PDB entry 4TMU | X-ray diffraction, 2.40 A resolution | chains A and B

Chain A:
Name: RecQ
Organism: Cronobacter sakazakii
Reference sequence: A7MQK9 (A7MQK9_CROS8); numbering as in UniProt (aligned over 1-521)
Chain sequence (541 residues; row label = number of the first residue in the row; numbers below 1 keep their minus sign (Met-19 is residue -19)):
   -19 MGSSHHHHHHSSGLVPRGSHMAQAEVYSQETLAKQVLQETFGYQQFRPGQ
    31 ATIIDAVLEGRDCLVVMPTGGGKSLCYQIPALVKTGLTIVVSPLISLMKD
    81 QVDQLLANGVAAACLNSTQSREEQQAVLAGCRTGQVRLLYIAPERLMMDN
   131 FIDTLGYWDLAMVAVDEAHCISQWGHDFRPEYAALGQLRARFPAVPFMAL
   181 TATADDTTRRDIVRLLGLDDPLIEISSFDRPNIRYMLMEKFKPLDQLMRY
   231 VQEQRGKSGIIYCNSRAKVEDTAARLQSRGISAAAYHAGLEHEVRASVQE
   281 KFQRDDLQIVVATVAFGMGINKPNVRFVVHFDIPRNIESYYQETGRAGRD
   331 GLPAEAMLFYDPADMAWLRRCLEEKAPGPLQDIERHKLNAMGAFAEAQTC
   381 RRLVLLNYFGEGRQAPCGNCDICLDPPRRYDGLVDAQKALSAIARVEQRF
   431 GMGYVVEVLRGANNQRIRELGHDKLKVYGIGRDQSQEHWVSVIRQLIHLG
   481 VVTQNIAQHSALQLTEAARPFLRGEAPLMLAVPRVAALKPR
Not modelled in the structure: -19 to 3, 515-521
Differences from the reference sequence: expression tag (-19 to 0)
Bound ions: Zn2+: Cys380, Cys397, Cys400, Cys403
Reported in the primary citation:
  - binding site for the 34-nt DNA strand (chain B): Ser97, Arg125, Phe158, Arg159, Arg246, Arg275, Thr293, Arg315, Met432 to Tyr434, His489
  - conformationally variable residues (helix shift, loop rearrangement, side-chain flip): Glu147, His156, Phe158, Arg159, Gln322
  - contacts within the chain: His149-Gln322, His156-Asp191, Glu124-Arg159
  - catalytic residues: Glu147 (proposed by the authors, not directly observed)
  - catalytic residues: Gln322
  - mutagenesis - Q322A (5.2 +/- 0.1 min-1): abolished catalytic activity on DNA
  - mutagenesis - H149A (311 +/- 7.6 min-1): decreased catalytic activity on DNA
  - mutagenesis - R246A, R275A: decreased catalytic activity on dT28
  - mutagenesis - R125A, T293A (17-fold), R315A, W347A, R446A: decreased catalytic activity
  - mutagenesis - H149A: unchanged catalytic activity on unwind DNA
  - mutagenesis - R125A, T293A: abolished catalytic activity on unwind the substrate
  - mutagenesis - R246A (30-fold): decreased catalytic activity on unwinding

Chain B:
Molecule: 34-nt DNA strand
Sequence (34 nucleotides; each row starts with the number of its first residue):
     1 CGGTAGAATTGTAAAATTCTACCGGTGCCTTACT
Not modelled in the structure: 1-2, 12-13, 34

Chain A / chain B interface:
Contacting residue pairs (61):
  Pro73(A) - DG27(B)  phosphate contact
  Pro73(A) - DC28(B)  phosphate contact
  Leu74(A) - DG27(B)  sugar contact
  Leu74(A) - DC28(B)  phosphate contact
  Ile75(A) - DC28(B)  hydrogen bond to the phosphate
  Asn96(A) - DC29(B)  phosphate contact
  Ser97(A) - DC29(B)  hydrogen bond to the phosphate
  Arg101(A) - DT31(B)  base contact
  Ala122(A) - DC28(B)  phosphate contact
  Glu124(A) - DG27(B)  hydrogen bond to the base
  Glu124(A) - DC28(B)  base contact
  Arg125(A) - DC29(B)  salt bridge to the phosphate
  Arg125(A) - DT30(B)  salt bridge to the phosphate
  Met128(A) - DC29(B)  phosphate contact
  Trp154(A) - DT26(B)  hydrogen bond to the base
  Phe158(A) - DT26(B)  stacking on the base
  Phe158(A) - DG27(B)  base contact
  Arg159(A) - DG27(B)  hydrogen bond to the sugar
  Arg159(A) - DC28(B)  sugar contact
  Pro223(A) - DG6(B)  phosphate contact
  Pro223(A) - DA7(B)  phosphate contact
  Leu224(A) - DA7(B)  hydrogen bond to the phosphate
  Leu224(A) - DA8(B)  phosphate contact
  Asn244(A) - DG25(B)  sugar contact
  Ser245(A) - DG25(B)  phosphate contact
  Arg246(A) - DG25(B)  hydrogen bond to the phosphate
  Arg246(A) - DT26(B)  salt bridge to the phosphate
  Arg255(A) - DA7(B)  phosphate contact
  Arg255(A) - DA8(B)  salt bridge to the phosphate
  Arg259(A) - DA8(B)  salt bridge to the phosphate
  His267(A) - DT26(B)  phosphate contact
  Ala268(A) - DT26(B)  hydrogen bond to the phosphate
  Ala268(A) - DG27(B)  phosphate contact
  Arg275(A) - DG27(B)  salt bridge to the phosphate
  Thr293(A) - DG25(B)  phosphate contact
  Thr293(A) - DT26(B)  hydrogen bond to the phosphate
  Val294(A) - DG25(B)  sugar contact
  Val294(A) - DT26(B)  sugar contact
  Ala295(A) - DT26(B)  phosphate contact
  Arg315(A) - DG24(B)  hydrogen bond to the base
  Arg315(A) - DG25(B)  base contact
  Asp344(A) - DC23(B)  hydrogen bond to the base
  Trp347(A) - DC23(B)  stacking on the base
  Trp347(A) - DG24(B)  sugar contact
  Lys355(A) - DG24(B)  hydrogen bond to the base
  Arg429(A) - DT4(B)  phosphate contact
  Phe430(A) - DT4(B)  phosphate contact
  Gly431(A) - DT4(B)  phosphate contact
  Gly431(A) - DA5(B)  phosphate contact
  Met432(A) - DA5(B)  hydrogen bond to the phosphate
  Gly433(A) - DA5(B)  hydrogen bond to the phosphate
  Ala442(A) - DA16(B)  phosphate contact
  Asn443(A) - DA16(B)  hydrogen bond to the phosphate
  Asn444(A) - DT17(B)  phosphate contact
  Gln445(A) - DT17(B)  hydrogen bond to the phosphate
  Arg446(A) - DG3(B)  hydrogen bond to the phosphate
  Arg446(A) - DT4(B)  salt bridge to the phosphate
  Arg448(A) - DT17(B)  salt bridge to the phosphate
  His489(A) - DG3(B)  salt bridge to the phosphate
  His489(A) - DT4(B)  sugar contact
  Ser490(A) - DT4(B)  hydrogen bond to the phosphate
Also at the interface, not in a pair above, chain A (52 interface residues in all): Leu95, Gln153, Lys222, Ala247, Asp341, Arg350, Cys351, Tyr434, Gln484
Also at the interface, not in a pair above, chain B (18 interface residues in all): DA15

Overview:
Chain A and chain B form an interface of 52 and 18 residues respectively, with 18 hydrogen bonds, 9 salt
bridges and 2 aromatic stacking contacts. Polar contacts include Glu124(A)-DG27(B), Trp154(A)-DT26(B) and
Arg315(A)-DG24(B). The paper reports catalytic residues Glu147(A) and Gln322(A); R125A, T293A and R315A of
chain A, among others, reduce catalytic activity; 9 substitutions were tested in all.
Here chain A is RecQ (Cronobacter sakazakii) and chain B is a 34-nt DNA strand. Entry 4TMU (Crystal structure
of RecQ catalytic core from C. sakazakii bound to DNA) was determined by X-ray diffraction.
